6T4C - chains B and D of the 4 polymer chains in the assembly; structure by X-ray diffraction, 1.80 A resolution.

Chain B:
Molecule: VP2
From: Enterovirus F
Notes: EC 3.4.22.29, 3.6.1.15, 3.4.22.28, 2.7.7.48
UniProt: Q2LKZ0 (Q2LKZ0_9ENTO); residues 1-244 here correspond to UniProt positions 72-315 (UniProt number = residue number + 71)
Amino-acid sequence (244 residues; each row starts with the number of its first residue):
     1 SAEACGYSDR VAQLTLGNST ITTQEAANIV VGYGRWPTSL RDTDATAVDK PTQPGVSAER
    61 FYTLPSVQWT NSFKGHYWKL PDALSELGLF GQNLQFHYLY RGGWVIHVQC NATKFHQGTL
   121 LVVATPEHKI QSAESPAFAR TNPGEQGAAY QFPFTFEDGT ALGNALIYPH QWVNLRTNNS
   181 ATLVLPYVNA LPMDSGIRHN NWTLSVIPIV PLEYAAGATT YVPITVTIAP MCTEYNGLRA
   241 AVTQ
Ion coordination: K+ near Q53 (its only coordinating residue here)

Chain D:
Molecule: VP4
From: Enterovirus F
Notes: EC 3.4.22.29, 3.6.1.15, 3.4.22.28, 2.7.7.48
UniProt: Q2LKZ0 (Q2LKZ0_9ENTO); residue numbers follow UniProt; this construct covers 1-71
Amino-acid sequence (71 residues; numbered 1 to 71; the number before each row is that of its first residue):
     1 MGAQMSKNTA GSHTTGTYAT GGSNIHYTNI NYYENAASNS LNKQDFTQDP EKFTRPVVDV
    61 MKEAAVPLKS P
Disordered / not traced: 1-21, 70-71
Ion coordination: K+: E63, A65 (shared with 3 residues of chain A)

How chain B and chain D interact:
Pairs across the interface (28; chain B residue first):
  A4(B) - K62(D)
  C5(B) - A65(D)
  G6(B) - V60(D)
  G6(B) - M61(D)
  G6(B) - K62(D)  hydrogen bond (backbone-backbone)
  G6(B) - A65(D)
  Y7(B) - V60(D)
  Y7(B) - V66(D)
  Y7(B) - P67(D)
  Y7(B) - K69(D)
  S8(B) - D59(D)  hydrogen bond
  S8(B) - P67(D)  hydrogen bond (backbone-backbone)
  S8(B) - L68(D)
  S8(B) - K69(D)  hydrogen bond (backbone-backbone)
  D9(B) - K69(D)
  R10(B) - K69(D)  hydrogen bond (backbone-backbone)
  A27(B) - L68(D)  hydrophobic
  N28(B) - V57(D)
  N28(B) - V58(D)
  N28(B) - D59(D)  hydrogen bond (side chain-backbone)
  N28(B) - M61(D)  hydrogen bond
  I29(B) - V57(D)
  I29(B) - V58(D)  hydrogen bond (backbone-backbone)
  V30(B) - P56(D)
  V31(B) - P56(D)  hydrogen bond (backbone-backbone)
  Y33(B) - K52(D)
  Y33(B) - F53(D)  hydrophobic
  T177(B) - L68(D)
Also at the interface, not in a pair above, chain B (18 interface residues in all): E3, A26, G34, W36

Overview:
The interface between chain B and chain D involves 18 residues on one side and 14 on the other, with 9
hydrogen bonds. Among the polar pairs are S8(B)-D59(D), N28(B)-D59(D) and N28(B)-M61(D). E63(D) and A65(D)
coordinate K+.
Here chain B is VP2 and chain D is VP4, both from Enterovirus F. Entry 6T4C (Bovine enterovirus F3 in complex
with glutathione) was determined by X-ray diffraction, deposited together with 6T40 and 6T48.
